PDB entry 7EVU | X-ray diffraction, 1.70 A resolution | chains A and B

Chain A (and B):
Name: Prolyl-tRNA synthetase (ProRS)
From: Toxoplasma gondii
Notes: chain B of this document is another copy of the same molecule, construct and numbering; everything in this record applies to it too
UniProt: A0A7J6JUK2 (A0A7J6JUK2_TOXGO); residues 334-830 here correspond to UniProt positions 215-711 (UniProt number = residue number - 119)
Sequence (500 residues; numbered 331 to 830; the number before each row is that of its first residue):
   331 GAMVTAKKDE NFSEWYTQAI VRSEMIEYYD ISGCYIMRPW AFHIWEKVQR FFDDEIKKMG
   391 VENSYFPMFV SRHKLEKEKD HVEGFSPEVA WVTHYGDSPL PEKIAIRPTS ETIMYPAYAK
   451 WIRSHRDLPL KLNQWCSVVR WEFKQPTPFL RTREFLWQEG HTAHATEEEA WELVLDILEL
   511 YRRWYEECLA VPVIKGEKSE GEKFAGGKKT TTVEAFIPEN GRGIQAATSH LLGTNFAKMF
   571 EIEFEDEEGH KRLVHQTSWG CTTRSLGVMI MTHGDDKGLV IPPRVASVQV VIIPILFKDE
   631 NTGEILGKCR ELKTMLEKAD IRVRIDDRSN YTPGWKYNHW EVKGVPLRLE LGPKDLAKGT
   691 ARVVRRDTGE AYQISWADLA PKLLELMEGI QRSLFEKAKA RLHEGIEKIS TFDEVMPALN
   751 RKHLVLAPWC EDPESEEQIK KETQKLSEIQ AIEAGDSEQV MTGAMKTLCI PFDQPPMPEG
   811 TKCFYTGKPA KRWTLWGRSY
Disordered / not traced: 331, 408-415, 784-790 (chain B: 331-332, 408-415, 782-791)
Sequence notes: expression tag (331-333)
Residues lining bound ligands:
  - Halofuginone (HFG; 7-bromo-6-chloro-3-{3-[(2R,3S)-3-hydroxypiperidin-2-yl]-2-oxopropyl}quinazolin-4(3H)-one): Leu-405, Pro-417, Glu-418, Val-419, Pro-438, Thr-439, Glu-441, Arg-470, Trp-487, Glu-489, His-491, Phe-534, Thr-558, His-560, Ser-588, Trp-589, Gly-590
  - JE6 (N-[4-[(3S)-3-cyano-3-cyclopropyl-2-oxidanylidene-pyrrolidin-1-yl]-6-methyl-pyridin-2-yl]-2-phenyl-ethanamide): Arg-470, Glu-472, Lys-474, Gln-475, Pro-476, Phe-479, Leu-480, Arg-481, Thr-482, Arg-483, Phe-485, Trp-487, Gln-555, Ala-556, Ala-557, Thr-558, Gly-590, Cys-591, Thr-592, Arg-594
Reported in the primary citation:
  - binding site for JE6: Thr-482, Phe-485, Thr-592, Arg-594
  - conformationally variable residues (loop rearrangement, order/disorder transition, side-chain flip): Leu-405 to Ala-420, Arg-470 to Arg-483

Chain A / chain B interface:
Residue-residue contacts - 117 pairs, chain A then chain B:
  Glu-357(A) / Lys-450(B)  salt bridge
  Glu-357(A) / Trp-451(B)  hydrogen bond
  Tyr-359(A) / Pro-397(B)  hydrophobic
  Tyr-359(A) / Phe-399(B)  hydrogen bond (side chain-backbone)
  Tyr-359(A) / Val-400(B)
  Tyr-359(A) / Lys-404(B)
  Tyr-359(A) / Ile-443(B)
  Asp-360(A) / Ser-401(B)  hydrogen bond
  Asp-360(A) / Lys-404(B)  salt bridge
  Ile-361(A) / Phe-399(B)  hydrophobic
  Ile-361(A) / Val-400(B)
  Ile-361(A) / Ser-401(B)
  Ile-361(A) / Ile-434(B)  hydrophobic
  Ile-366(A) / Tyr-395(B)
  Ile-366(A) / Phe-396(B)  hydrophobic
  Ile-366(A) / Pro-397(B)
  Met-367(A) / Ser-394(B)
  Met-367(A) / Tyr-395(B)  hydrogen bond (backbone-backbone)
  Arg-368(A) / Trp-451(B)
  Pro-369(A) / Glu-392(B)
  Pro-369(A) / Asn-393(B)
  Pro-369(A) / Leu-462(B)  hydrophobic
  Phe-372(A) / Asn-393(B)
  Phe-372(A) / Ser-394(B)
  Phe-372(A) / Tyr-395(B)  hydrophobic
  His-373(A) / Glu-392(B)  salt bridge
  Glu-376(A) / Asp-383(B)
  Glu-376(A) / Lys-387(B)  salt bridge
  Glu-376(A) / Asn-393(B)  hydrogen bond
  Arg-380(A) / Arg-380(B)
  Lys-387(A) / Glu-376(B)  salt bridge
  Glu-392(A) / Pro-369(B)
  Glu-392(A) / His-373(B)  salt bridge
  Asn-393(A) / Pro-369(B)
  Asn-393(A) / Phe-372(B)
  Asn-393(A) / Glu-376(B)  hydrogen bond
  Ser-394(A) / Met-367(B)
  Ser-394(A) / Phe-372(B)
  Tyr-395(A) / Ile-366(B)
  Tyr-395(A) / Met-367(B)  hydrogen bond (backbone-backbone)
  Tyr-395(A) / Phe-372(B)  hydrophobic
  Tyr-395(A) / Ser-467(B)  hydrogen bond
  Tyr-395(A) / Glu-484(B)  hydrogen bond
  Tyr-395(A) / Leu-486(B)  hydrophobic
  Phe-396(A) / Ile-366(B)  hydrophobic
  Pro-397(A) / Tyr-359(B)  hydrophobic
  Pro-397(A) / Tyr-365(B)
  Pro-397(A) / Ile-366(B)
  Pro-397(A) / Glu-484(B)
  Met-398(A) / Met-398(B)  hydrophobic
  Met-398(A) / Ser-467(B)
  Met-398(A) / Val-469(B)  hydrophobic
  Met-398(A) / Glu-484(B)  hydrogen bond (backbone-side chain)
  Phe-399(A) / Tyr-359(B)  hydrogen bond (backbone-side chain)
  Phe-399(A) / Ile-361(B)  hydrophobic
  Phe-399(A) / Ile-436(B)  hydrophobic
  Phe-399(A) / Val-469(B)  hydrophobic
  Phe-399(A) / Trp-471(B)  hydrophobic
  Val-400(A) / Tyr-359(B)
  Ser-401(A) / Asp-360(B)  hydrogen bond
  Ser-401(A) / Ile-361(B)
  His-403(A) / Asp-360(B)
  Lys-404(A) / Tyr-359(B)
  Lys-404(A) / Asp-360(B)  salt bridge
  Ser-416(A) / Gly-426(B)
  Ser-416(A) / Asp-427(B)  hydrogen bond (backbone-side chain)
  Pro-417(A) / Gly-426(B)
  Val-419(A) / His-424(B)
  Val-419(A) / Tyr-425(B)
  Val-419(A) / Gly-426(B)  hydrogen bond (backbone-backbone)
  Ala-420(A) / Val-422(B)  hydrophobic
  Ala-420(A) / His-424(B)
  Trp-421(A) / Val-422(B)
  Trp-421(A) / Thr-423(B)  hydrogen bond (backbone-backbone)
  Trp-421(A) / His-424(B)  hydrogen bond (backbone-backbone)
  Trp-421(A) / Gly-426(B)
  Val-422(A) / Ala-420(B)  hydrophobic
  Val-422(A) / Trp-421(B)
  Val-422(A) / Val-422(B)  hydrophobic
  Val-422(A) / Ile-436(B)  hydrophobic
  Thr-423(A) / Trp-421(B)  hydrogen bond (backbone-backbone)
  Thr-423(A) / Thr-423(B)  hydrogen bond
  His-424(A) / Val-419(B)
  His-424(A) / Ala-420(B)
  His-424(A) / Trp-421(B)  hydrogen bond (backbone-backbone)
  Tyr-425(A) / Val-419(B)
  Tyr-425(A) / Trp-471(B)
  Gly-426(A) / Ser-416(B)
  Gly-426(A) / Pro-417(B)
  Gly-426(A) / Val-419(B)  hydrogen bond (backbone-backbone)
  Gly-426(A) / Trp-421(B)  hydrogen bond (backbone-side chain)
  Asp-427(A) / Ser-416(B)  hydrogen bond (side chain-backbone)
  Ile-434(A) / Ile-361(B)  hydrophobic
  Ile-434(A) / Trp-471(B)  hydrophobic
  Ile-436(A) / Phe-399(B)  hydrophobic
  Ile-436(A) / Val-422(B)  hydrophobic
  Ile-443(A) / Tyr-359(B)
  Lys-450(A) / Glu-357(B)  salt bridge
  Trp-451(A) / Glu-357(B)  hydrogen bond
  Trp-451(A) / Arg-368(B)
  His-455(A) / Asn-660(B)  hydrogen bond
  Arg-456(A) / Asn-660(B)
  Arg-456(A) / Tyr-661(B)  hydrogen bond (backbone-side chain)
  Leu-462(A) / Pro-369(B)  hydrophobic
  Ser-467(A) / Tyr-395(B)  hydrogen bond
  Val-469(A) / Met-398(B)  hydrophobic
  Val-469(A) / Phe-399(B)  hydrophobic
  Trp-471(A) / Phe-399(B)  hydrophobic
  Trp-471(A) / Tyr-425(B)
  Trp-471(A) / Ile-434(B)  hydrophobic
  Glu-484(A) / Tyr-395(B)  hydrogen bond
  Glu-484(A) / Pro-397(B)
  Glu-484(A) / Met-398(B)  hydrogen bond (side chain-backbone)
  Leu-486(A) / Tyr-395(B)  hydrophobic
  Asn-660(A) / His-455(B)
  Asn-660(A) / Arg-456(B)
  Tyr-661(A) / Arg-456(B)
Other interface residues (no listed pair), chain A (57 interface residues in all): Cys-364, Tyr-365, Asp-383, Leu-430, Ala-447, Asp-457
Other interface residues (no listed pair), chain B (56 interface residues in all): Cys-364, His-403, Leu-430, Ala-447

Overview:
57 residues of chain A face 56 of chain B across their interface, with 28 hydrogen bonds and 8 salt bridges.
Polar pairs include Glu-357(A)/Lys-450(B), Asp-360(A)/Lys-404(B) and His-373(A)/Glu-392(B). Ligands of chain
A: Halofuginone and compound JE6. From the paper: a binding site for JE6 at Thr-482(A), Phe-485(A) and
Thr-592(A) among others; conformational variability at Leu-405(A) and Arg-470(A).
Chain A and chain B are both Prolyl-tRNA synthetase (ProRS) (Toxoplasma gondii); the structure, Co-crystal
Structure of Toxoplasma gondii Prolyl tRNA Synthetase (TgPRS) in complex with HFG and JE6, was determined by
X-ray diffraction (same publication as 7EVV).
